PDB entry 3MXM | X-ray diffraction, 1.75 A resolution | chains B and D of the 4 polymer chains in the assembly

== Chain B ==
Molecule: Three prime repair exonuclease 1
Organism: Mus musculus
Notes: EC 3.1.11.2; fragment: N-terminal fragment, residues 1-242
Reference sequence: Q91XB0 (TREX1_MOUSE); numbering as in UniProt (aligned over 1-242)
Chain sequence (242 residues; row label = number of the first residue in the row):
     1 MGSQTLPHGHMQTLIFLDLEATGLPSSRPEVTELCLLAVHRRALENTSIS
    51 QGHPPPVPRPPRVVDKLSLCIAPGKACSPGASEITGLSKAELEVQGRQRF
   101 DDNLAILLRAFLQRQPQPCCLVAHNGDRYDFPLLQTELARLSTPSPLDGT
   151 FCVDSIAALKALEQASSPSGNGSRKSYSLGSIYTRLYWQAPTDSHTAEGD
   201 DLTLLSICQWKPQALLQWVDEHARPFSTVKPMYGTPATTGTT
Not modelled in the structure: 1-5, 169-174, 235-242
Differences from the reference sequence: engineered mutation Asp201 (Val in Q91XB0)
Bound ions: Ca2+ site 1: Asp18, Glu20, Asp200 (shared with DG4(D) of chain D); Ca2+ site 2: Asp18 (shared with DC3(D), DG4(D) of chain D)

== Chain D ==
Molecule: 4-nt DNA strand
Sequence (4 nucleotides; row label = number of the first residue in the row):
     1 GACG
Bound ions: Ca2+ site 1: DC3, DG4 (shared with Asp18(B) of chain B); Ca2+ site 2: DG4 (shared with Asp18(B), Glu20(B), Asp200(B) of chain B)

== How chain B and chain D interact ==
Pairs across the interface (26; chain B residue first):
  Asp18(B) - DG4(D)  phosphate contact
  Leu19(B) - DG4(D)  sugar contact
  Glu20(B) - DG4(D)  phosphate contact
  Ala21(B) - DG4(D)  hydrogen bond to the phosphate
  Gly23(B) - DG4(D)  sugar contact
  Leu24(B) - DC3(D)  base contact
  Leu24(B) - DG4(D)  base contact
  Pro25(B) - DC3(D)  base contact
  Ser78(B) - DG4(D)  hydrogen bond to the base
  Gly80(B) - DG4(D)  base contact
  Ala81(B) - DG4(D)  base contact
  Ile84(B) - DG4(D)  base contact
  Thr85(B) - DG4(D)  phosphate contact
  His124(B) - DC3(D)  sugar contact
  Asn125(B) - DA2(D)  sugar contact
  Asn125(B) - DC3(D)  hydrogen bond to the sugar
  Arg128(B) - DG1(D)  base contact
  Tyr129(B) - DC3(D)  sugar contact
  Tyr129(B) - DG4(D)  hydrogen bond to the sugar
  Ile156(B) - DA2(D)  sugar contact
  Ser176(B) - DA2(D)  hydrogen bond to the phosphate
  Tyr177(B) - DA2(D)  hydrogen bond to the phosphate
  Ser178(B) - DA2(D)  phosphate contact
  Ser178(B) - DC3(D)  phosphate contact
  Leu179(B) - DC3(D)  hydrogen bond to the phosphate
  His195(B) - DG4(D)  salt bridge to the phosphate
Interface residues without a listed pair, chain B (23 interface residues in all): Asp200

== In short ==
23 residues of chain B and 4 residues of chain D are in contact, with 7 hydrogen bonds and 1 salt bridge.
Polar contacts include Ser78(B)-DG4(D), Asn125(B)-DC3(D) and Tyr129(B)-DG4(D). Asp18(B), Glu20(B), Asp200(B)
and DG4(D) coordinate Ca2+ site 2.
Chain B is Three prime repair exonuclease 1 (Mus musculus) and chain D is a 4-nt DNA strand; the structure,
TREX1 3' Exonuclease V201D Aicardi-Goutieres Syndrome Mutant, was determined by X-ray diffraction.
